Entry 8PUL (X-ray diffraction, 1.93 A resolution); this record covers chains A and B of the 4 polymer chains in the assembly.

[Chain A]
Name: ChiLob 7/4 H2 heavy chain K223C/C224S
Organism: Homo sapiens
Chain sequence (231 residues; numbered 1 to 231; the number before each row is that of its first residue):
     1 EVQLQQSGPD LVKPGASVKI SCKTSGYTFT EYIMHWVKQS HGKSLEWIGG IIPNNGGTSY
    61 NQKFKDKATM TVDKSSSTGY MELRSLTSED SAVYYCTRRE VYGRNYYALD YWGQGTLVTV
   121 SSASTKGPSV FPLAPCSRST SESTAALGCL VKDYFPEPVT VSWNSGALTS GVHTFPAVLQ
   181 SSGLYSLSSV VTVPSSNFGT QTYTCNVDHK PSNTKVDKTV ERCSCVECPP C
Unresolved in the structure: 229-231
Disulfide bonds: C22-C96, C149-C205

[Chain B]
Name: ChiLob 7/4 H2 kappa chain C214S
Organism: Homo sapiens
Chain sequence (214 residues; row label = number of the first residue in the row):
   232 DIQMTQTTSS LSASLGDRVT ITCSASQGIN NYLNWYQQKP DGTVKLLIYY TSSLHSGVPS
   292 RFSGSGSGTD YSLTISNLEP EDIATYYCQQ YSNLPYTFGG GTKLEIKRTV AAPSVFIFPP
   352 SDEQLKSGTA SVVCLLNNFY PREAKVQWKV DNALQSGNSQ ESVTEQDSKD STYSLSSTLT
   412 LSKADYEKHK VYACEVTHQG LSSPVTKSFN RGES
Unresolved in the structure: 445
Disulfide bonds: C254-C319, C365-C425

[Chain A / chain B interface]
Contacting residue pairs - 69 pairs, chain A then chain B:
  H35(A) with Y327(B)
  Q39(A) with Q269(B), hydrogen bond; Y318(B), hydrogen bond
  K43(A) with Y318(B)
  S44(A) with Y318(B); G330(B), hydrogen bond (side chain-backbone); G331(B)
  L45(A) with Y318(B), hydrophobic; F329(B)
  W47(A) with L325(B), hydrophobic; P326(B), hydrophobic; Y327(B); F329(B)
  N61(A) with P326(B)
  K63(A) with D232(B)
  Y95(A) with Q269(B), hydrogen bond; G273(B), hydrogen bond (side chain-backbone)
  Y102(A) with L277(B); Y280(B), hydrophobic
  N105(A) with Y322(B)
  Y106(A) with Y263(B), hydrophobic; Y281(B), hydrophobic; Y322(B)
  Y107(A) with N265(B), hydrogen bond (backbone-side chain); Y322(B)
  A108(A) with N265(B); L277(B), hydrophobic; Y280(B), hydrophobic
  L109(A) with Y267(B), hydrogen bond (backbone-side chain); L277(B)
  D110(A) with L277(B); H286(B), hydrogen bond (backbone-side chain)
  W112(A) with Y267(B); V275(B), hydrophobic
  F131(A) with S352(B); Q355(B)
  P132(A) with S352(B)
  L133(A) with F349(B), hydrophobic; V364(B), hydrophobic
  A134(A) with F349(B)
  R138(A) with I348(B); S439(B), hydrogen bond (side chain-backbone); F440(B)
  E142(A) with K438(B), salt bridge
  T144(A) with F347(B)
  A146(A) with F347(B), hydrophobic; F349(B)
  L150(A) with S362(B)
  K152(A) with Q355(B); S362(B)
  H173(A) with N368(B); N369(B), hydrogen bond; S405(B), hydrogen bond
  F175(A) with L366(B), hydrophobic; S393(B); T395(B); S405(B); L406(B); S407(B)
  P176(A) with S393(B), hydrogen bond (backbone-side chain); V394(B)
  V178(A) with Q391(B); E392(B); S393(B)
  L179(A) with Q391(B)
  Q180(A) with Q391(B)
  V190(A) with L366(B), hydrophobic
  T192(A) with N368(B), hydrogen bond
  K218(A) with E354(B), salt bridge
Interface residues without a listed pair, chain A (46 interface residues in all): V37, E46, S59, Y111, V130, P135, A145, L147, T174, S188
Interface residues without a listed pair, chain B (44 interface residues in all): S345, T360, D398

[In short]
The interface between chain A and chain B involves 46 residues on one side and 44 on the other, with 13
hydrogen bonds and 2 salt bridges. Polar contacts include E142(A)-K438(B), K218(A)-E354(B) and Q39(A)-Q269(B).
Here chain A is ChiLob 7/4 H2 heavy chain K223C/C224S and chain B is ChiLob 7/4 H2 kappa chain C214S, both
from Homo sapiens. Entry 8PUL (ChiLob 7/4 H2 HC-K223C/C224S Kappa LC-C214S F(ab')2) was determined by X-ray
diffraction, deposited together with 8PUK.
